7SX6 - chains H and L of the 3 polymer chains in the assembly; structure by X-ray diffraction, 3.40 A resolution.

# Chain H
Molecule: N49P9.3 antibody fab heavy chain
Source organism: Homo sapiens
Notes: antibody fragment or engineered binder
Chain sequence (223 residues; row label = number of the first residue in the row; a row labelled like 82A-82C holds insertion residues (82A, then the next letters in order)):
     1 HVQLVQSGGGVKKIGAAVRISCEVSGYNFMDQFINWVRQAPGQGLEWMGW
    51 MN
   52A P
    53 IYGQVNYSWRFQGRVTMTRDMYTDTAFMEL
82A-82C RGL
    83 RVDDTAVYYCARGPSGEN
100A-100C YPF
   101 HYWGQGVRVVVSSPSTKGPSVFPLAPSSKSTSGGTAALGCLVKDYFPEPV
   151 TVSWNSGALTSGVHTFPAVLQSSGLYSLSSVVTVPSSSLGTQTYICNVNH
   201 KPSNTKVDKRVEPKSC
Disordered / not traced: 128-134, 214-216
Cystine bridges: Cys22-Cys92, Cys140-Cys196

# Chain L
Molecule: N49P9.3 antibody fab light chain
Source organism: Homo sapiens
Notes: antibody fragment or engineered binder
Chain sequence (203 residues; row label = number of the first residue in the row; note: 8 numbers in that range are skipped by the numbering (no residue carries them; nothing is unmodelled there)):
     3 LTQPAS
    11 MSASPGQSVTISCSGTR
    30 HIISAWFQQYPGKPPKLIIFDDDKRPSGVPSRFSASRPGDTASLTISNVQ
    80 PEDEATYICNTY
    96 EFFGGGTKLTV
  106A L
   107 SQPKAAPSVTLFPPSSEELQANKATLVCLVSDFYPGAVTVAWKADGSPVK
   157 VGVETTKPSKQSNNKYAASSYLSLTPEQWKSHRSYSCRVTHEGSTVEKTV
   207 APAECS
Disordered / not traced: 209-212
Cystine bridges: Cys23-Cys88, Cys134-Cys193
Residues lining bound ligands: N-acetylglucosamine (NAG; 2-acetamido-2-deoxy-beta-D-glucopyranose): His30, Ile31, Ile32, Tyr91

# How chain H and chain L interact
Pairs across the interface (41):
  Gln39(H) - Gln38(L)  hydrogen bond
  Leu45(H) - Phe98(L)  hydrophobic
  Trp47(H) - Glu96(L)
  Tyr91(H) - Gln38(L)  hydrogen bond
  Tyr91(H) - Lys42(L)  hydrogen bond (side chain-backbone)
  Tyr91(H) - Pro43(L)  hydrophobic
  Tyr91(H) - Pro44(L)
  Tyr100A(H) - Tyr91(L)
  Tyr100A(H) - Glu96(L)
  Phe100C(H) - Phe36(L)
  Phe100C(H) - Asn89(L)
  Phe100C(H) - Tyr91(L)
  Phe100C(H) - Phe98(L)  hydrophobic
  His101(H) - Leu46(L)
  Trp103(H) - Phe36(L)
  Gln105(H) - Pro43(L)
  Gly106(H) - Pro43(L)
  Val121(H) - Glu123(L)
  Phe122(H) - Ser121(L)
  Phe122(H) - Glu123(L)
  Phe122(H) - Glu124(L)
  Pro123(H) - Ser121(L)
  Pro123(H) - Glu123(L)
  Leu124(H) - Phe118(L)  hydrophobic
  Ala125(H) - Phe118(L)
  Ala137(H) - Phe118(L)
  Leu141(H) - Val133(L)  hydrophobic
  Lys143(H) - Lys129(L)
  His164(H) - Lys166(L)
  His164(H) - Gln167(L)
  Phe166(H) - Leu135(L)  hydrophobic
  Phe166(H) - Ala174(L)
  Phe166(H) - Ser175(L)
  Pro167(H) - Thr162(L)
  Val169(H) - Glu160(L)
  Val169(H) - Tyr177(L)  hydrophobic
  Ser172(H) - Glu160(L)
  Leu178(H) - Tyr177(L)
  Ser179(H) - Tyr177(L)  hydrogen bond
  Val181(H) - Leu135(L)  hydrophobic
  Lys209(H) - Glu123(L)  salt bridge
Interface residues without a listed pair, chain H (34 interface residues in all): Val37, Gly44, Pro100B, Gly104, Leu138, Leu170, Gln171
Interface residues without a listed pair, chain L (33 interface residues in all): Ala34, Phe49, Gly99, Gly100, Thr131, Val136, Ser165, Ala173, Ser179

# Overview
34 residues of chain H face 33 of chain L across their interface; the contacts include 4 hydrogen bonds and 1
salt bridge. Polar pairs include Lys209(H)-Glu123(L), Gln39(H)-Gln38(L) and Tyr91(H)-Gln38(L). Bound to chain
L: N-acetylglucosamine.
Chain H is N49P9.3 antibody fab heavy chain and chain L is N49P9.3 antibody fab light chain, both from Homo
sapiens; the structure, Crystal structure of broadly neutralizing antibody N49P9.3 Fab in complex with HIV-1
Clade A/E strain 93TH057 ..., was determined by X-ray diffraction.
